Entry 7CNO (X-ray diffraction, 2.50 A resolution); this record covers chains A and E of the 6 polymer chains in the assembly.

Chain A:
Molecule: Tubulin alpha-1B chain
Organism: Sus scrofa
Reference sequence: Q2XVP4 (TBA1B_PIG); numbering as in UniProt (aligned over 1-451)
Sequence (451 residues; numbered 1 to 451; the number before each row is that of its first residue):
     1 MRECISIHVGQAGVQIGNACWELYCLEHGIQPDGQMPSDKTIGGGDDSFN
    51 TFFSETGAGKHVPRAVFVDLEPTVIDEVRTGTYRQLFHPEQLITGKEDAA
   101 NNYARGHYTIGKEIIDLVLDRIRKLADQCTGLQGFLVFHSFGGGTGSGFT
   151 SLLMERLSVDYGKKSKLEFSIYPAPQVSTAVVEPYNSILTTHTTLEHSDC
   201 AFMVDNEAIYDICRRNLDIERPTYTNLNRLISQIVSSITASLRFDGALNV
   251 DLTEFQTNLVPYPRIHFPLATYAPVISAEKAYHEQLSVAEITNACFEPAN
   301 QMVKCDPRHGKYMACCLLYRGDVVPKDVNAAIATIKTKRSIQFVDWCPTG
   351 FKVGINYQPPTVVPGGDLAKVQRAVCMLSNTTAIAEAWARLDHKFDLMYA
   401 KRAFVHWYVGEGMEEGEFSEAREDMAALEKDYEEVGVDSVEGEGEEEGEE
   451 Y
Disordered / not traced: 438-451
Metal / ion sites: Ca2+: D39, T41, G44, E55
Small-molecule neighbours: GTP: V9, G10, Q11, A12, Q15, I16, D69, E71, D98, A99, A100, N101, S140, G142, G143, G144, T145, G146, I171, P173, V177, S178, T179, E183, N206, Y224, L227, N228, I231
Curated features (UniProtKB/Swiss-Prot):
  - motif: M1 to C4 (MREC motif)
  - active site: E254
  - binding site (GTP): G10, Q11, A12, Q15, E71, A99, S140, G143, G144, T145, G146, T179, E183, N206, Y224, N228, L252
  - binding site (Mg(2+)): E71
  - site: Y451 (Involved in polymerization)
  - modified residue: K40 (N6,N6,N6-trimethyllysine), S48 (Phosphoserine), S232 (Phosphoserine), Y282 (3'-nitrotyrosine), R339 (Omega-N-methylarginine), S439 (Phosphoserine), E443 (5-glutamyl polyglutamate), E445 (5-glutamyl polyglutamate), Y451 (3'-nitrotyrosine)
  - cross-link (Glycyl lysine isopeptide (Lys-Gly)): K326 (interchain with G-Cter in ubiquitin), K370 (interchain with G-Cter in ubiquitin)

Chain E:
Molecule: Stathmin-4
Organism: Mus musculus
Reference sequence: P63042 (STMN4_MOUSE); residues 5-145 here correspond to UniProt positions 49-189 (UniProt number = residue number + 44)
Sequence (143 residues; each row starts with the number of its first residue):
     3 MADMEVIELNKCTSGQSFEVILKPPSFDGVPEFNASLPRRRDPSLEEIQK
    53 KLEAAEERRKYQEAELLKHLAEKREHEREVIQKAIEENNNFIKMAKEKLA
   103 QKMESNKENREAHLAAMLERLQEKDKHAEEVRKNKELKEEASR
Disordered / not traced: 3-5, 29-43, 143-145
Differences from the reference sequence: initiating methionine (3); expression tag (4)

Chain A / chain E interface:
Pairs across the interface (63):
  H107(A) with K53(E), hydrogen bond
  Y108(A) with K53(E); L54(E), hydrophobic; A57(E), hydrophobic
  T109(A) with R61(E), hydrogen bond
  K112(A) with L54(E); E58(E), salt bridge
  E155(A) with I50(E); K53(E), salt bridge
  R156(A) with L47(E); Q51(E)
  S158(A) with D44(E)
  V159(A) with P45(E); S46(E); L47(E)
  D245(A) with C14(E); S16(E), hydrogen bond (backbone-side chain)
  A247(A) with N12(E); S19(E)
  L248(A) with S19(E)
  P325(A) with Q18(E); F20(E), hydrophobic
  N329(A) with M6(E); V8(E); F20(E); V22(E)
  I332(A) with M6(E), hydrophobic
  A333(A) with M6(E), hydrophobic
  K336(A) with L24(E)
  D345(A) with P27(E); S28(E), hydrogen bond
  W346(A) with P27(E)
  C347(A) with P27(E)
  P348(A) with K25(E); P26(E); P27(E), hydrophobic
  T349(A) with I23(E); L24(E), hydrogen bond (backbone-backbone); K25(E), hydrogen bond (backbone-backbone)
  G350(A) with V22(E)
  F351(A) with E21(E); V22(E), hydrogen bond (backbone-backbone); L24(E), hydrophobic
  K352(A) with F20(E); E21(E)
  V353(A) with S19(E); F20(E), hydrogen bond (backbone-backbone)
  G354(A) with Q18(E)
  I355(A) with G17(E); Q18(E), hydrogen bond (backbone-backbone)
  N356(A) with S16(E)
  Y357(A) with T15(E); S16(E), hydrogen bond (backbone-backbone); G17(E); Q18(E), hydrogen bond
  V409(A) with Q64(E)
  G410(A) with R61(E); Q64(E)
  E411(A) with R61(E), hydrogen bond (backbone-side chain)
  G412(A) with A57(E); R60(E), hydrogen bond (backbone-side chain); R61(E)
  E414(A) with R60(E), salt bridge
Interface residues without a listed pair, chain A (40 interface residues in all): L152, T193, E196, H197, G246, V328
Interface residues without a listed pair, chain E (33 interface residues in all): L11, E55

Summary:
40 residues of chain A face 33 of chain E across their interface; the contacts include 13 hydrogen bonds and 3
salt bridges. Polar pairs include K112(A)-E58(E), E155(A)-K53(E) and E414(A)-R60(E). Bound to chain A: GTP.
Chain A is Tubulin alpha-1B chain (Sus scrofa) and chain E is Stathmin-4 (Mus musculus); the structure,
Phomopsin A in complex with tubulin, was determined by X-ray diffraction together with 7CNM and 7CNN from the
same study.
